Entry 6NHH (X-ray diffraction, 3.00 A resolution); this record covers chains B and G of the 6 polymer chains in the assembly.

Chain B:
Molecule: Cytochrome c1
Organism: Rhodobacter sphaeroides (strain ATCC 17023 / 2.4.1 / NCIB 8253 / DSM 158)
UniProt: A0A344Q9J2 (A0A344Q9J2_RHOS4); residues 1-263 here correspond to UniProt positions 23-285 (UniProt number = residue number + 22)
Sequence (272 residues; each row starts with the number of its first residue):
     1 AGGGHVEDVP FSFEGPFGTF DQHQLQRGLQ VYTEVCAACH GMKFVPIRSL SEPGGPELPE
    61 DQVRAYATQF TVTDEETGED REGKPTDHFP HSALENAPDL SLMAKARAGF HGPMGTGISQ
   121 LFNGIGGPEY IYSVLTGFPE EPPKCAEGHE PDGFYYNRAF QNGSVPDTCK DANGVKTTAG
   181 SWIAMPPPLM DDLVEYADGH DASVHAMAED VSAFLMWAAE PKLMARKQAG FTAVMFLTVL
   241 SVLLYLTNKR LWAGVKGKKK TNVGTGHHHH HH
Unresolved in the structure: 257-272
Sequence notes: expression tag (264-272)
Disulfides: Cys145-Cys169
Glycans and other covalent adducts: heme c (HEC) linked to Cys36, Cys39
Ion coordination: Sr2+: Asp8, Val9, Glu14, Glu129; heme c Fe: His40, Met185
Ligand contacts:
  - 8SP (O-[(R)-{[(2R)-2,3-bis(octanoyloxy)propyl]oxy}(hydroxy)phosphoryl]-L-serine): Phe110, His111, Gly112, Gly115, Thr116, Gly117, Gln120
  - heme c (HEC): Val31, Val35, His40, Leu94, Asn96, Ala97, Pro98, Leu100, Met103, Arg107, Tyr130, Ile131, Leu135, Phe160, Ile183, Ala184, Met185, Pro186, Pro188, Leu189, Val211, Leu215

Chain G:
Molecule: Ubiquinol-cytochrome c reductase iron-sulfur subunit
Organism: Rhodobacter sphaeroides (strain ATCC 17023 / 2.4.1 / NCIB 8253 / DSM 158)
Notes: EC 1.10.2.2
UniProt: A0A344Q9J4 (A0A344Q9J4_RHOS4); residues 1-187 here = UniProt positions 1-187
Sequence (187 residues; numbered 1 to 187; the number before each row is that of its first residue):
     1 MSNAEDHAGT RRDFLYYATA GAGAVATGAA VWPLINQMNP SADVQALASI FVDVSSVEPG
    61 VQLTVKFLGK PIFIRRRTEA DIELGRSVQL GQLVDTNARN ANIDAGAEAT DQNRTLDEAG
   121 EWLVMWGVCT HLGCVPIGGV SGDFGGWFCP CHGSHYDSAG RIRKGPAPEN LPIPLAKFID
   181 ETTIQLG
Unresolved in the structure: 1-12
Disulfides: Cys134-Cys151
Ion coordination: 2Fe-2S cluster Fe: Cys129, His131, Cys149, His152
Ligand contacts: 2Fe-2S cluster (FES): Cys129, His131, Leu132, Gly133, Cys134, Cys149, Cys151, His152, Ser154

How chain B and chain G interact:
Pairs across the interface - 4 pairs, chain B then chain G:
  Phe154(B) - Pro150(G)
  Asn162(B) - His152(G)
  Ser164(B) - His152(G)
  Asp167(B) - Lys164(G)
Other interface residues (no listed pair), chain G (4 interface residues in all): Cys151

Summary:
Chain B and chain G each contribute 4 residues to their interface. Bound to chain B: compound 8SP. Ligands of
chain G: 2Fe-2S cluster. Heme c is covalently linked to Cys36(B). Asp8(B), Val9(B), Glu14(B) and Glu129(B)
coordinate Sr2+.
Here chain B is Cytochrome c1 and chain G is Ubiquinol-cytochrome c reductase iron-sulfur subunit, both from
Rhodobacter sphaeroides (strain ATCC 17023 / 2.4.1 / NCIB 8253 / DSM 158). Entry 6NHH (Rhodobacter sphaeroides
bc1 with azoxystrobin) was determined by X-ray diffraction, deposited together with 6NIN.
